8WWI - chains B and R of the 5 polymer chains in the assembly; structure by electron microscopy, 3.43 A resolution.

== Chain B ==
Molecule: Guanine nucleotide-binding protein G(I)/G(S)/G(T) subunit beta-1
Organism: Homo sapiens
Reference sequence: P62873 (GBB1_HUMAN); residues 2-340 here = UniProt positions 2-340
Chain sequence (376 residues; each row starts with the number of its first residue; numbers below 1 keep their minus sign (Met-9 is residue -9)):
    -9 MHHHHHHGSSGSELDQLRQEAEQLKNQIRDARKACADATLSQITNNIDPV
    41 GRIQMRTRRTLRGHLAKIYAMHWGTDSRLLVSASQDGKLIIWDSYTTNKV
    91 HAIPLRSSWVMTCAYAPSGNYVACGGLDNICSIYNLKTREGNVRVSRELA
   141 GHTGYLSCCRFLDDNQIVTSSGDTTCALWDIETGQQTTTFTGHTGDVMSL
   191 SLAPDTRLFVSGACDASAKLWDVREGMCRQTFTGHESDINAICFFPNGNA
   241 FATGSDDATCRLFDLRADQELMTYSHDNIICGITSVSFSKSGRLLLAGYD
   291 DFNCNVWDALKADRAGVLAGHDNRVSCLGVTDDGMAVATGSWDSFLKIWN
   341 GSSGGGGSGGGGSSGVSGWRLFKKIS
Disordered / not traced: -9 to 1, 344-366
Sequence notes: initiating methionine (-9); expression tag (-8 to 1, 341-366)
Curated features (UniProtKB/Swiss-Prot):
  - modified residue: Ser2 (N-acetylserine), His266 (Phosphohistidine)
  - natural variant: Leu30 (L30F: In MRD42; uncertain significance), Arg52 (R52G: In MRD42), Gly64 (G64V: In MRD42), Asp76 (D76E: In MRD42; D76G: In MRD42), Gly77 (G77S: In MRD42), Lys78 (K78R: In MRD42), Ile80 (I80N: In MRD42; I80T: In MRD42), His91 (H91R: In MRD42; uncertain significance), Ala92 (A92T: In MRD42), Pro94 (P94S: In MRD42), Leu95 (L95P: In MRD42), Arg96 (R96L: In MRD42), 5 further natural variant entries in UniProt

== Chain R ==
Molecule: Fusion protein 1, Melanin-concentrating hormone receptor 1, Fusion protein 2
Organism: Homo sapiens
Reference sequence: Q99705 (MCHR1_HUMAN); residues 1-396 carry their UniProt numbers (396 of 624 residues fall inside the UniProt entry; the rest is not from it)
Chain sequence (624 residues; each row starts with the number of its first residue; numbers below 1 keep their minus sign (Asp-52 is residue -52)):
   -52 DYKDDDDHHHHHHHHGQPGNGSAFLLAPNGSHAPDHNVTQQRDEENLYFQ
    -2 GVDMSVGAMKKGVGRAVGLGGGSGCQATEEDPLPNCGACAPGQGGRRWRL
    48 PQPAWVEGSSARLWEQATGTGWMDLEASLLPTGPNASNTSDGPDNLTSAG
    98 SPPRTGSISYINIIMPSVFGTICLLGIIGNSTVIFAVVKKSKLHWCNNVP
   148 DIFIINLSVVDLLFLLGMPFMIHQLMGNGVWHFGETMCTLITAMDANSQF
   198 TSTYILTAMAIDRYLATVHPISSTKFRKPSVATLVICLLWALSFISITPV
   248 WLYARLIPFPGGAVGCGIRLPNPDTDLYWFTLYQFFLAFALPFVVITAAY
   298 VRILQRMTSSVAPASQRSIRLRTKRVTRTAIAICLVFFVCWAPYYVLQLT
   348 QLSISRPTLTFVYLYNAAISLGYANSCLNPFVYIVLCETFRKRLVLSVKH
   398 MGSSGGGGSGGGGSSGVFTLEDFVGDWEQTAAYNLDQVLEQGGVSSLLQN
   448 LAVSVTPIQRIVRSGENALKIDIHVIIPYEGLSADQMAQIEEVFKVVYPV
   498 DDHHFKVILPYGTLVIDGVTPNMLNYFGRPYEGIAVFDGKKITVTGTLWN
   548 GNKIIDERLITPDGSMLFRVTINS
Disordered / not traced: -52 to 106, 396-571
Disulfide bonds: Cys185-Cys263

== Chain B / chain R interface ==
Contacting residue pairs (9):
  Arg52(B) - Ser138(R)  hydrogen bond (side chain-backbone)
  Arg52(B) - Lys139(R)
  Gly53(B) - Leu140(R)
  Leu55(B) - Lys139(R)
  Leu55(B) - Leu140(R)  hydrophobic
  Leu55(B) - Cys143(R)  hydrophobic
  Ser334(B) - Lys139(R)
  Phe335(B) - Ser138(R)
  Phe335(B) - Lys139(R)
Other interface residues (no listed pair), chain B (7 interface residues in all): His54, Asp333

== In short ==
Chain B and chain R form an interface of 7 and 4 residues respectively, with 1 hydrogen bond. The
hydrogen-bonded pair is Arg52(B)-Ser138(R).
Chain B is Guanine nucleotide-binding protein G(I)/G(S)/G(T) subunit beta-1 and chain R is Fusion protein 1,
Melanin-concentrating hormone receptor 1, Fusion protein 2, both from Homo sapiens; the structure, MCHR1-Gi
complex,S3 state, was determined by electron microscopy.
